Entry 6DDE (electron microscopy, 3.50 A resolution); this record covers chains B and E of the 6 polymer chains in the assembly.

# Chain B
Name: Guanine nucleotide-binding protein G(I)/G(S)/G(T) subunit beta-1
From: Homo sapiens
UniProtKB: P62873 (GBB1_HUMAN); numbering as in UniProt (aligned over 2-340)
Chain sequence (344 residues; each row starts with the number of its first residue; numbers below 1 keep their minus sign (Pro-3 is residue -3)):
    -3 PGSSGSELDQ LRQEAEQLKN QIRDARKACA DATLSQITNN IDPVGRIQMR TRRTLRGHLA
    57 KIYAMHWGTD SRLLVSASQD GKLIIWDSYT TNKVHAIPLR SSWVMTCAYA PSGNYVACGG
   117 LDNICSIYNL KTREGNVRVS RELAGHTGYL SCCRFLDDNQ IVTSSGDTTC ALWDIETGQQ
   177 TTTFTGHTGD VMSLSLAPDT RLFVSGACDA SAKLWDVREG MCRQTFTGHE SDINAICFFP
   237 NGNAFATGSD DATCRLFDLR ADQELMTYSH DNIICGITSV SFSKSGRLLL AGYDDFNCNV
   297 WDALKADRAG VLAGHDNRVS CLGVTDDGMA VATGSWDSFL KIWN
Disordered / not traced: -3 to 4
Differences from the reference sequence: expression tag (-3 to 1)
UniProt features mapped onto this chain:
  - modified residue: Ser2 (N-acetylserine), His266 (Phosphohistidine)

# Chain E
Name: scFv16
From: Mus musculus
Notes: antibody fragment or engineered binder
Chain sequence (259 residues; row label = number of the first residue in the row; note: 2 numbers in that range are skipped by the numbering (no residue carries them; nothing is unmodelled there); a row labelled like 121A-121N holds insertion residues (121A, then the next letters in order)):
     1 DVQLVESGGG LVQPGGSRKL SCSASGFAFS SFGMHWVRQA PEKGLEWVAY ISSGSGTIYY
    61 ADTVKGRFTI SRDDPKNTLF LQMTSLRSED TAMYYCVRSI YYYGSSPFDF WGQGTTLTVS
   121 S
121A-121N GGGGSGGGGSGGGG
   124 SDIVMTQATS SVPVTPGESV SISCRSSKSL LHSNGNTYLY WFLQRPGQSP QLLIYRMSNL
   184 ASGVPDRFSG SGSGTAFTLT ISRLEAEDVG VYYCMQHLEY PLTFGAGTKL ELKAAAHHHH
   244 HHHH
Disordered / not traced: 1, 121A-121N, 236-247
Disulfides: Cys22-Cys96, Cys147-Cys217

# Interface between chain B and chain E
Pairs across the interface (16):
  Arg68(B) with Tyr103(E)
  Leu69(B) with Tyr103(E), hydrophobic
  Val90(B) with Tyr102(E), hydrophobic; Tyr103(E)
  His91(B) with Tyr102(E)
  Lys127(B) with Gly104(E)
  Arg129(B) with Val2(E); Phe110(E)
  Glu130(B) with Val2(E); Gly26(E); Phe27(E); Ala28(E)
  Gly131(B) with Phe27(E); Ala28(E); Phe32(E)
  Asn132(B) with Ala28(E)
Other interface residues (no listed pair), chain B (11 interface residues in all): Asp66, Asp83
Other interface residues (no listed pair), chain E (11 interface residues in all): Arg98, Ser185

# Overview
Chain B and chain E each contribute 11 residues to their interface.
Here chain B is Guanine nucleotide-binding protein G(I)/G(S)/G(T) subunit beta-1 (Homo sapiens) and chain E is
scFv16 (Mus musculus). Entry 6DDE (Mu Opioid Receptor-Gi Protein Complex) was determined by electron
microscopy together with 6DDF from the same study.
